8G0A - chains 2 and 3 of the 20 polymer chains in the assembly; structure by electron microscopy, 2.90 A resolution.

Chain 2 (and 3):
Protein: ATP synthase subunit c
From: Mycolicibacterium smegmatis MC2 155
Notes: chain 3 of this document is another copy of the same molecule, construct and numbering; everything in this record applies to it too
Reference sequence: A0R205 (A0R205_MYCS2); numbering as in UniProt (aligned over 1-86)
Amino-acid sequence (86 residues; each row starts with the number of its first residue):
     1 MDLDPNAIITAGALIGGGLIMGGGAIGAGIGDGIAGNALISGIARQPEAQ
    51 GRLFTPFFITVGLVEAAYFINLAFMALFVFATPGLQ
Not modelled in the structure: 1-4, 86
Residues lining bound ligands: SQC (3-[4-(morpholin-4-yl)phenyl]-4-{[(pyridin-2-yl)methyl]amino}cyclobut-3-ene-1,2-dione): Gly62, Leu63, Ala66, Ala67, Ile70

Interface between chain 2 and chain 3:
Contacting residue pairs (78; chain 2 residue first):
  Ala7(2) with Pro5(3); Ile9(3)
  Thr10(2) with Ile9(3); Pro83(3); Gly84(3)
  Ala11(2) with Ile8(3)
  Leu14(2) with Ile9(3); Gly12(3); Ala13(3); Gly16(3); Phe78(3); Thr82(3)
  Ile15(2) with Gly12(3); Leu19(3)
  Gly18(2) with Gly16(3); Leu19(3); Ile20(3); Phe78(3)
  Leu19(2) with Leu19(3), hydrophobic
  Met21(2) with Ile20(3), hydrophobic; Asn71(3); Phe74(3), hydrophobic
  Gly22(2) with Leu19(3); Gly23(3)
  Ala25(2) with Gly23(3); Gly24(3); Gly27(3); Asn71(3)
  Ile26(2) with Gly23(3); Ile26(3), hydrophobic; Gly27(3)
  Gly29(2) with Gly27(3); Gly31(3); Val64(3)
  Ile30(2) with Gly27(3); Ile30(3), hydrophobic
  Asp32(2) with Thr60(3); Leu63(3); Val64(3)
  Gly33(2) with Gly31(3); Ile34(3); Ala35(3); Val64(3)
  Ile34(2) with Ile34(3), hydrophobic
  Gly36(2) with Thr60(3)
  Asn37(2) with Ile34(3), hydrogen bond (side chain-backbone); Asn37(3); Ala38(3)
  Leu39(2) with Pro56(3), hydrophobic
  Ile40(2) with Ala35(3); Ala38(3), hydrophobic; Leu39(3); Leu53(3); Pro56(3), hydrophobic; Phe57(3), hydrophobic
  Ser41(2) with Ala38(3)
  Ile43(2) with Leu53(3), hydrophobic; Pro56(3), hydrophobic
  Ala44(2) with Gly42(3); Arg45(3), hydrogen bond (backbone-side chain); Gln46(3), hydrogen bond (backbone-side chain); Leu53(3)
  Arg45(2) with Arg45(3)
  Gln50(2) with Arg52(3); Pro56(3)
  Phe54(2) with Ile59(3), hydrophobic
  Phe57(2) with Leu63(3), hydrophobic
  Val61(2) with Leu63(3), hydrophobic
  Glu65(2) with Leu63(3)
  Tyr68(2) with Ala67(3), hydrogen bond (side chain-backbone); Ile70(3); Asn71(3), hydrogen bond
  Leu72(2) with Phe74(3), hydrophobic
  Met75(2) with Phe74(3), hydrophobic
  Val79(2) with Phe78(3), hydrophobic; Pro83(3), hydrophobic
  Phe80(2) with Leu77(3), hydrophobic; Pro83(3), hydrophobic
Also at the interface, not in a pair above, chain 2 (38 interface residues in all): Gly17, Ala28, Pro47, Phe69
Also at the interface, not in a pair above, chain 3 (41 interface residues in all): Ile15, Thr55

Summary:
38 residues of chain 2 face 41 of chain 3 across their interface; the contacts include 5 hydrogen bonds. Polar
pairs include Asn37(2)-Ile34(3), Ala44(2)-Arg45(3) and Ala44(2)-Gln46(3). Bound to chain 2: compound SQC.
Chain 2 and chain 3 are both ATP synthase subunit c (Mycolicibacterium smegmatis MC2 155); the structure,
Cryo-EM structure of SQ31f-bound Mycobacterium smegmatis ATP synthase rotational state 3, was determined by
electron microscopy, deposited together with 8G07, 8G08, 8G09, 8G0B, 8G0C, 8G0D and 8G0E.
